7VHY - chain A; structure by X-ray diffraction, 2.30 A resolution.

[Chain A]
Protein: Histone acetyltransferase p300
Organism: Homo sapiens
Notes: EC 2.3.1.48; fragment: -linker-
UniProtKB: Q09472 (EP300_HUMAN); numbering as in UniProt; present here: 1159-1519, 1581-1666
Chain sequence (454 residues; each row starts with the number of its first residue; note: 56 numbers in that range are skipped by the numbering (no residue carries them; nothing is unmodelled there)):
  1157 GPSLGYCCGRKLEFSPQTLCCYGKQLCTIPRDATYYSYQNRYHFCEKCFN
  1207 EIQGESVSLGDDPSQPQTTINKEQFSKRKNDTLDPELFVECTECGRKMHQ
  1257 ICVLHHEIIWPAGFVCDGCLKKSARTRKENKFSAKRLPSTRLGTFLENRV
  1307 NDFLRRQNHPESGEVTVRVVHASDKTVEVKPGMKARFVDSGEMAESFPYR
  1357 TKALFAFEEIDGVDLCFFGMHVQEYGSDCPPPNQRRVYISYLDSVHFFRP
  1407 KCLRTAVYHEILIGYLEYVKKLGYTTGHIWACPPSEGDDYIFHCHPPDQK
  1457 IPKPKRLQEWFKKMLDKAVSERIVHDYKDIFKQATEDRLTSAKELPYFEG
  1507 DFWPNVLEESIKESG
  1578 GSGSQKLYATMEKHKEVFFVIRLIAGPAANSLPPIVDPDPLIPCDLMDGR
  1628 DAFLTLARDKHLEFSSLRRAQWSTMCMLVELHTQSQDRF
Not modelled in the structure: 1157-1161, 1216-1223, 1663-1666
Sequence notes: expression tag (1157-1158); engineered mutation F1467 (Tyr in Q09472); linker (1520-1521, 1578-1580)
UniProt features mapped onto this chain:
  - region: Y1397 to D1399 (Interaction with histone)
  - binding site (acetyl-CoA): L1398 to S1400, R1410, T1411, I1457, R1462, W1466
  - modified residue (N6-acetyllysine): K1180, K1336, K1473, K1499, K1583
  - zinc finger: R1665 (ZZ-type)

[Overview]
From UniProt: 8 acetyl-CoA-binding residues.
Chain A is Histone acetyltransferase p300 (Homo sapiens); the structure, Crystal structure of EP300 HAT domain
in complex with compound (+)-3, was determined by X-ray diffraction, deposited together with 7VHZ and 7VI0.
